Entry 6GNF (X-ray diffraction, 2.20 A resolution); this record covers chain A.

== Chain A ==
Name: Glycogen synthase
Organism: Cyanobacterium sp. CLg1
Notes: EC 2.4.1.21
UniProt: V5SNJ5 (V5SNJ5_9CHRO); numbering as in UniProt (aligned over 1-524)
Sequence (544 residues; each row starts with the number of its first residue; numbers below 1 keep their minus sign (Met-19 is residue -19)):
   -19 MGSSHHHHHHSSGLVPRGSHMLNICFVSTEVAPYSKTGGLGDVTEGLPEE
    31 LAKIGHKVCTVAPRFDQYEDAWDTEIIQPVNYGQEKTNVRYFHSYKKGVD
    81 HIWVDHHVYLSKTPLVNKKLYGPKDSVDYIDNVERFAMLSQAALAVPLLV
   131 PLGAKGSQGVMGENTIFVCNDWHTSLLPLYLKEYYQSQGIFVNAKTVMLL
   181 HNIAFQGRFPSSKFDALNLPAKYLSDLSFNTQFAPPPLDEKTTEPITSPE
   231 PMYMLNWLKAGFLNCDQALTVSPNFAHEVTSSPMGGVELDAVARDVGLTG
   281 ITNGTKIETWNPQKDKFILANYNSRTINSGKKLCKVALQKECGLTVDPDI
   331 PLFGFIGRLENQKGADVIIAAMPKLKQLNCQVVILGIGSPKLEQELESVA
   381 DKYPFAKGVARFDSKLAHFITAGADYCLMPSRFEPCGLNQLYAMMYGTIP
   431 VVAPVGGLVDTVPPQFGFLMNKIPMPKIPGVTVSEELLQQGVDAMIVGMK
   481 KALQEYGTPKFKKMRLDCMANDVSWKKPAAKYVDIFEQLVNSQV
Not modelled in the structure: -19 to -1, 522-524
Differences from the reference sequence: initiating methionine (-19); expression tag (-18 to 0)
Small-molecule neighbours: ADP (adenosine-5'-diphosphate): Lys16, Gly18, Gly19, Asp22, Ile336, Gly337, Arg338, Gln342, Lys343, Leu365, Gly366, Ile367, Arg391, Phe392, Asp393, Ser394, Ala397, Glu414, Gly417, Leu418, Asn419, Tyr422
Reported in the primary citation:
  - binding site for acarbose: Glu10, Thr17, Leu20, Asp151, His153, His181, Asn283, Glu414, Cys416, Gly417
  - conformationally variable residues (loop rearrangement, order/disorder transition): Thr17, Lys92 to Asp108, Phe213 to Pro231
  - contacts within the chain: Lys16-Asn97 (backbone contact)
  - binding site for alpha-D-glucopyranose: Thr17, Tyr101, Trp152, His153, Phe185
  - binding site for beta-D-glucopyranose: Asp108
  - catalytic residues: His181 (proposed by the authors, not directly observed)
  - interface residues: Tyr164, Tyr165

== In short ==
Ligands of chain A: ADP. From the paper: the catalytic residue His181; a binding site for acarbose at Glu10,
Thr17 and Leu20 among others.
Chain A is Glycogen synthase (Cyanobacterium sp. CLg1); the structure, Granule Bound Starch Synthase from
Cyanobacterium sp. CLg1 bound to acarbose and ADP, was determined by X-ray diffraction (same publication as
6GNE and 6GNG).
